Entry 8IA0 (electron microscopy, 2.70 A resolution); this record covers chains C1 and CS of the 64 polymer chains in the assembly.

[Chain C1]
Molecule: 3341-nt RNA strand
From: Chaetomium thermophilum
Sequence (3341 nucleotides; each row starts with the number of its first residue):
     1 GGUUGACCUC GGAUCAGGUA GGAGGACCCG CUGAACUUAA GCAUAUCAAU AAGCGGAGGA
    61 AAAGAAACCA ACAGGGAUUG CCCUAGUAAC GGCGAGUGAA GCGGCAACAG CUCAAAUUUG
   121 AAAGCUGGCU UCGGCCCGCG UUGUAAUUUG GAGAGGAUGC UUUGGGCGAG GCUCCUUCUG
   181 AGUUCCCUGG AACGGGACGC CACAGAGGGU GAGAGCCCCG UAUAGUUGGA AGCCAAGCCU
   241 GUGUAAAGCU CCUUCGACGA GUCGAGUAGU UUGGGAAUGC UGCUCAAAAU GGGAGGUAAA
   301 UUUCUUCUAA AGCUAAAUAC CGGCCAGAGA CCGAUAGCGC ACAAGUAGAG UGAUCGAAAG
   361 AUGAAAAGCA CUUUGAAAAG AGGGUUAAAU AGCACGUGAA AUUGUUGAAA GGGAAGCGCU
   421 UGUGACCAGA CUUGCGCCCG GCGGAUCAUC CGGUGUUCUC ACCGGUGCAC UCCGCCGGGC
   481 UCAGGCCAGC AUCGGUUCUG GCGGGGGGAU AAAGGCCCAG GGAAUGUGGC UCCUCCGGGA
   541 GUGUUAUAGC CCUGGGUGUA AUACCCUCGC CGGGACCGAG GACCGCGCUC UGCAAGGAUG
   601 CUGGCGUAAU GGUCACCAGC GACCCGUCUU GAAACACGGA CCAAGGAGUC AAGGUUUUGC
   661 GCGAGUGUUU GGGUGUAAAA CCCGCACGCG UAAUGAAAGU GAACGUAGGU GAGAGCUUCG
   721 GCGCAUCAUC GACCGAUCCU GAUGUAUUCG GAUGGAUUUG AGUAGGAGCG UUAAGCCUUG
   781 GACCCGAAAG AUGGUGAACU AUGCUUGGAU AGGGUGAAGC CAGAGGAAAC UCUGGUGGAG
   841 GCUCGCAGCG GUUCUGACGU GCAAAUCGAU CGUCAAAUCU GAGCAUGGGG GCGAAAGACU
   901 AAUCGAACCA UCUAGUAGCU GGUUACCGCC GAAGUUUCCC UCAGGAUAGC AGUGUCGACC
   961 UUCAGUUUUA UGAGGUAAAG CGAAUGAUUA GGGACUCGGG GGCGAUUUUU AGCCUUCAUC
  1021 CAUUCUCAAA CUUUAAAUAU GUAAGAAGCC CUUGUUACUU AACUGAACGU GGGCAUUCGA
  1081 AUGUAUCGAC ACUAGUGGGC CAUUUUUGGU AAGCAGAACU GGCGAUGCGG GAUGAACCGA
  1141 ACGCGGGGUU AAGGUGCCGG AGUGGACGCU CAUCAGACAC CACAAAAGGC GUUAGUACAU
  1201 CUUGACAGCA GGACGGUGGC CAUGGAAGUC GGAAUCCGCU AAGGACUGUG UAACAACUCA
  1261 CCUGCCGAAU GUACUAGCCC UGAAAAUGGA UGGCGCUCAA GCGUCCCACC CAUACCCCGC
  1321 CCUCAGGGUA GAAACGAUGC CCUGAGGAGU AGGCGGCCGU GGAGGUCAGU GACGAAGCCU
  1381 AGGGCGUGAG CCCGGGUCGA ACGGCCUCUA GUGCAGAUCU UGGUGGUAGU AGCAAAUACU
  1441 UCAAUGAGAA CUUGAAGGAC CGAAGUGGGG AAAGGUUCCA UGUGAACAGC GGUUGGACAU
  1501 GGGUUAGUCG AUCCUAAGCC AUAGGGAAGU UCCGUUUCAA AGGGGCACUC GUGCCCCGUG
  1561 UGGCGAAAGG GAAGCCGGUU AAUAUUCCGG CACCUGGAUG UGGGUUUUGC GCGGCAACGC
  1621 AACUGAACGC GGAGACGACG GCGGGGGCCC CGGGCAGAGU UCUCUUUUCU UCUUAACGGU
  1681 CUAUCACCCU GGAAACAGUU UGUCUGGAGA UAGGGUUUAA UGGCCGGAAG AGCCCGACAC
  1741 UUCUGUCGGG UCCGGUGCGC UCUCGACGUC CCUUGAAAAU CCGCGGGAGG GAAUAAUUCU
  1801 CACGCCAGGU CGUACUCAUA ACCGCAGCAG GUCCCCAAGG UGAACAGCCU CUGGUUGAUA
  1861 GAACAAUGUA GAUAAGGGAA GUCGGCAAAA UAGAUCCGUA ACUUCGGGAA AAGGAUUGGC
  1921 UCUAAGGGUU GGGCACGUUG GGCUUUGGGC GGACGCCCUG GGAGCAGAGG GCCUCUAGCC
  1981 GGGCAACCGG CCGGCGGCCC UCAGCACCCG GGGUUGAAGC CCUUAGCAGG CUUCGGCCGU
  2041 CCGGCGUGCG GUUAACAACC AACUUAGAAC UGGUACGGAC AGGGGGAAUC UGACUGUCUA
  2101 AUUAAAACAU AGCAUUGCGA UGGCCAGAAA GUGGUGUUGA CGCAAUGUGA UUUCUGCCCA
  2161 GUGCUCUGAA UGUCAAAGUG AAGAAAUUCA ACCAAGCGCG GGUAAACGGC GGGAGUAACU
  2221 AUGACUCUCU UAAGGUAGCC AAAUGCCUCG UCAUCUAAUU AGUGACGCGC AUGAAUGGAU
  2281 UAACGAGAUU CCCACUGUCC CUAUCUACUA UCUAGCGAAA CCACAGCCAA GGGAACGGGC
  2341 UUGGCAAAAU CAGCGGGGAA AGAAGACCCU GUUGAGCUUG ACUCUAGUUU GACAUUGUGA
  2401 AAAGACAUAG GAGGUGUAGA AUAGGUGGGA GCUUCGGCGC CAGUGAAAUA CCACUACUCC
  2461 UAUUGUUUUU UUACUUAUUC AAUGAAGCGG GGCUGGACUU GCGUCCAACU UCUGGAGUUA
  2521 AGGUCCUUCG CGGGCCGACC CGGGUUGAAG ACAUUGUCAG GUGGGGAGUU UGGCUGGGGC
  2581 GGCACAUCUG UUAAACCAUA ACGCAGGUGU CCUAAGGGGG GCUCAUGGAG AACAGAAAUC
  2641 UCCAGUAGAA CAAAAGGGUA AAAGUCCCCU UGAUUUUGAU UUUCAGUGUG AAUACAAACC
  2701 AUGAAAGUGU GGCCUAUCGA UCCUUUAGUC CCUCGAAAUU UGAGGCUAGA GGUGCCAGAA
  2761 AAGUUACCAC AGGGAUAACU GGCUUGUGGC GGCCAAGCGU UCAUAGCGAC GUCGCUUUUU
  2821 GAUCCUUCGA UGUCGGCUCU UCCUAUCAUA CCGAAGCAGA AUUCGGUAAG CGUUGGAUUG
  2881 UUCACCCACU AAUAGGGAAC GUGAGCUGGG UUUAGACCGU CGUGAGACAG GUUAGUUUUA
  2941 CCCUACUGAU GAACUCGUCG CAAUGGUAAU UCAGCUUAGU ACGAGAGGAA CCGCUGAUUC
  3001 AGAUAAUUGG UUUUUGCGGU UGUCCGACCG GGCAGUGCCG CGAAGCUACC AUCUGCUGGA
  3061 UAAUGGCUGA ACGCCUCUAA GUCAGAAUCC AUGCCAGAAC GCGACGAUAC UACCCGCACG
  3121 UUGUAGACGU AUAAGAAUAG GCUCCGGCCU CGUAUCCUAG CAGGCGAUUC CUCCGCCGGC
  3181 CUCGAAGUGG CCGUCGGUAA UUCGCGUAUU GCAAUUUAGA CACGCGCGGG AUCAAAUCCU
  3241 UUGCAGACGA CUUAGAUGUG CGAAAGGGUC CUGUAAGCAG UAGAGUAGCC UUGUUGUUAC
  3301 GAUCUGCUGA GGGUAAGCCC UCCUUCGCCU AGAUUUCCCA G
Disordered / not traced: 1-2, 693-706, 847-854, 865-867, 901-905, 987-1028, 1074-1076, 1887-1893, 1914-1917, 2028-2040, 2082-2083, 2095, 2101-2109, 2150-2152, 2207-2242, 2273-2276, 2281, 2359-2362, 2485-2545, 2571-2721, 2753-2756, 2801-2804, 2817-2832, 2900-2903, 2911-2914, 2937-2940, 3338-3341

[Chain CS]
Protein: AdoMet-dependent rRNA methyltransferase SPB1
From: Chaetomium thermophilum
Reference sequence: G0SGD8 (G0SGD8_CHATD); residue numbers follow UniProt; this construct covers 1-834
Sequence (834 residues; each row starts with the number of its first residue):
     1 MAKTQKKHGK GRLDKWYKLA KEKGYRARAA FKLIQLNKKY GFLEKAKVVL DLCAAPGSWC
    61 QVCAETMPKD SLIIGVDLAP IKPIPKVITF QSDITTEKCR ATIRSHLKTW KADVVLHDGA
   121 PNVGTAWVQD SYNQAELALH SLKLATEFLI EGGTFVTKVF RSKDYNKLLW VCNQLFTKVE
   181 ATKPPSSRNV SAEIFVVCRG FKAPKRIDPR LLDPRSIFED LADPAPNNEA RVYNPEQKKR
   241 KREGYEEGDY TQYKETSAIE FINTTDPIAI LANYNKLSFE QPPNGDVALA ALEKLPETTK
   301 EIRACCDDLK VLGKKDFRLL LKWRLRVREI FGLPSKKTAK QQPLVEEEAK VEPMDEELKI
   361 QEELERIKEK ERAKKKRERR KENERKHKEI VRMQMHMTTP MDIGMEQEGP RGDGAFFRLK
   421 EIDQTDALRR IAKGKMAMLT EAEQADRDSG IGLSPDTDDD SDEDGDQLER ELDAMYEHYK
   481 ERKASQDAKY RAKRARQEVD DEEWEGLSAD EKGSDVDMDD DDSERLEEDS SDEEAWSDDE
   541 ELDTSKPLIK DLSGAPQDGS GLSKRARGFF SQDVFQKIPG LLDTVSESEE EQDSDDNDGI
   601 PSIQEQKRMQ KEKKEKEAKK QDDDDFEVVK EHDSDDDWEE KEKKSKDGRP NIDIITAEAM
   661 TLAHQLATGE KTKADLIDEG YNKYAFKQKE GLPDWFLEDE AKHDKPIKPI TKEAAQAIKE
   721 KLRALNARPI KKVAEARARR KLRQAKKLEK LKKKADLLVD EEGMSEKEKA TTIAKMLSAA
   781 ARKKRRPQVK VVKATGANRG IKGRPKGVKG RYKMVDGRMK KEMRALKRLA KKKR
Disordered / not traced: 1-12, 336-354, 399-413, 441-462, 510-524, 532-545, 554-562, 582-637, 641-648, 753-787
Disulfides: Cys-172/Cys-198

[How chain C1 and chain CS interact]
Residue-residue contacts (134):
  C283(C1) with Ile-707(CS), phosphate contact
  U284(C1) with Ile-707(CS), phosphate contact
  C285(C1) with Lys-683(CS), salt bridge to the phosphate
  U627(C1) with Lys-821(CS), hydrogen bond to the base
  C628(C1) with Lys-821(CS), hydrogen bond to the sugar; Arg-828(CS), sugar contact
  U629(C1) with Arg-828(CS), sugar contact
  C635(C1) with Arg-824(CS), hydrogen bond to the base
  A636(C1) with Lys-820(CS), phosphate contact; Lys-821(CS), base contact; Arg-824(CS), sugar contact
  C637(C1) with Gly-817(CS), sugar contact; Arg-818(CS), phosphate contact; Lys-820(CS), salt bridge to the phosphate; Lys-821(CS), base contact
  G638(C1) with Gly-817(CS), phosphate contact; Arg-818(CS), phosphate contact
  C821(C1) with Lys-388(CS), phosphate contact
  A822(C1) with Lys-381(CS), phosphate contact
  G823(C1) with Arg-377(CS), phosphate contact; Arg-380(CS), salt bridge to the phosphate; Lys-381(CS), salt bridge to the phosphate
  A824(C1) with Arg-377(CS), phosphate contact
  G826(C1) with Lys-376(CS), salt bridge to the phosphate
  A857(C1) with Glu-749(CS), hydrogen bond to the sugar
  C858(C1) with Leu-742(CS), sugar contact
  G890(C1) with Lys-747(CS), phosphate contact
  G891(C1) with Gln-744(CS), hydrogen bond to the phosphate
  A894(C1) with Ala-727(CS), base contact; Arg-728(CS), salt bridge to the phosphate; Val-733(CS), phosphate contact; Ala-736(CS), sugar contact; Arg-739(CS), phosphate contact
  A895(C1) with Arg-739(CS), salt bridge to the phosphate
  C919(C1) with Leu-826(CS), sugar contact; Leu-829(CS), sugar contact
  U920(C1) with Arg-818(CS), hydrogen bond to the base; Lys-821(CS), phosphate contact; Glu-822(CS), sugar contact; Ala-825(CS), sugar contact
  G921(C1) with Arg-818(CS), hydrogen bond to the sugar; Lys-821(CS), salt bridge to the phosphate
  A943(C1) with Lys-833(CS), hydrogen bond to the base
  U1418(C1) with Asp-816(CS), base contact; Arg-818(CS), salt bridge to the phosphate
  U1537(C1) with Arg-482(CS), sugar contact
  C1538(C1) with Tyr-476(CS), base contact; Tyr-479(CS), stacking on the base; Arg-482(CS), salt bridge to the phosphate; Lys-483(CS), salt bridge to the phosphate
  A1694(C1) with Glu-389(CS), hydrogen bond to the base
  C1696(C1) with Glu-382(CS), phosphate contact; Arg-385(CS), base contact; Glu-389(CS), hydrogen bond to the base
  A1697(C1) with Arg-385(CS), salt bridge to the phosphate
  U1705(C1) with Arg-392(CS), base contact
  G1706(C1) with Arg-392(CS), hydrogen bond to the base
  G1877(C1) with Arg-240(CS), salt bridge to the phosphate
  G1878(C1) with Arg-240(CS), salt bridge to the phosphate; Arg-242(CS), salt bridge to the phosphate
  A2079(C1) with Arg-318(CS), sugar contact
  U2089(C1) with Ala-181(CS), sugar contact; Thr-182(CS), hydrogen bond to the sugar; Lys-183(CS), sugar contact
  C2090(C1) with Lys-39(CS), salt bridge to the phosphate; Thr-182(CS), sugar contact
  G2133(C1) with Glu-97(CS), hydrogen bond to the sugar
  G2134(C1) with Glu-97(CS), sugar contact; Lys-98(CS), salt bridge to the phosphate; Ala-101(CS), phosphate contact
  U2135(C1) with Lys-98(CS), salt bridge to the phosphate; Ala-101(CS), phosphate contact
  U2137(C1) with Ser-105(CS), hydrogen bond to the base
  G2278(C1) with Lys-178(CS), salt bridge to the phosphate
  A2279(C1) with Lys-178(CS), phosphate contact
  A2288(C1) with Asn-189(CS), sugar contact
  U2289(C1) with Asn-189(CS), hydrogen bond to the sugar
  U2290(C1) with Arg-161(CS), hydrogen bond to the sugar; Asn-189(CS), sugar contact; Val-190(CS), sugar contact; Ser-191(CS), sugar contact; Ala-192(CS), sugar contact
  C2291(C1) with Arg-161(CS), sugar contact; Ser-162(CS), sugar contact
  A2294(C1) with Arg-242(CS), salt bridge to the phosphate
  C2295(C1) with Arg-240(CS), salt bridge to the phosphate; Arg-242(CS), salt bridge to the phosphate
  A2320(C1) with Gly-796(CS), phosphate contact
  C2321(C1) with Thr-795(CS), phosphate contact; Gly-796(CS), hydrogen bond to the phosphate; Arg-799(CS), phosphate contact
  A2363(C1) with Lys-831(CS), phosphate contact
  G2876(C1) with Gly-124(CS), hydrogen bond to the base
  A2877(C1) with Gly-124(CS), sugar contact
  U2879(C1) with Val-123(CS), base contact; Trp-127(CS), base contact; Val-190(CS), phosphate contact; Ser-191(CS), sugar contact; Ala-192(CS), hydrogen bond to the sugar
  G2880(C1) with Lys-32(CS), phosphate contact; Ala-120(CS), base contact; Pro-121(CS), hydrogen bond to the base; Asn-122(CS), base contact; Val-123(CS), hydrogen bond to the base; Lys-158(CS), hydrogen bond to the sugar; Phe-160(CS), sugar contact; Arg-188(CS), salt bridge to the phosphate; Ser-191(CS), sugar contact; Glu-193(CS), sugar contact
  U2881(C1) with Ala-27(CS), phosphate contact; Arg-28(CS), salt bridge to the phosphate; Pro-56(CS), sugar contact; Arg-188(CS), salt bridge to the phosphate
  U2882(C1) with Tyr-17(CS), phosphate contact; Arg-28(CS), salt bridge to the phosphate
  C2883(C1) with Tyr-17(CS), hydrogen bond to the phosphate; Lys-21(CS), salt bridge to the phosphate
  C2886(C1) with Val-123(CS), sugar contact
  C2887(C1) with Thr-125(CS), hydrogen bond to the sugar
  A2929(C1) with Leu-748(CS), sugar contact; Leu-751(CS), base contact; Lys-752(CS), base contact
  A2934(C1) with Lys-813(CS), salt bridge to the phosphate; Met-823(CS), phosphate contact
  G2935(C1) with Gln-788(CS), base contact; Val-789(CS), base contact; Val-791(CS), phosphate contact; Lys-813(CS), salt bridge to the phosphate
  U2936(C1) with Val-791(CS), phosphate contact; Lys-793(CS), hydrogen bond to the base; Val-815(CS), base contact; Asp-816(CS), hydrogen bond to the base; Met-819(CS), base contact; Lys-820(CS), base contact
Also at the interface, not in a pair above, chain C1 (76 interface residues in all): C820, G825, C874, C892, G893, A2088, C2292, U2296, G2774, A2777
Also at the interface, not in a pair above, chain CS (103 interface residues in all): Arg-26, Ala-29, His-106, Asp-130, Lys-163, Tyr-165, Glu-180, Ile-194, Ala-373, Glu-384, Gln-486, Arg-723, Lys-732, Arg-740, Ala-745, Lys-746, Arg-834

[Overview]
76 residues of chain C1 and 103 residues of chain CS are in contact, with 26 hydrogen bonds, 29 salt bridges
and 1 aromatic stacking contact. Polar contacts include U627(C1)/Lys-821(CS), C635(C1)/Arg-824(CS) and
U920(C1)/Arg-818(CS).
Chain C1 is a 3341-nt RNA strand and chain CS is AdoMet-dependent rRNA methyltransferase SPB1, both from
Chaetomium thermophilum; the structure, Cryo-EM structure of a Chaetomium thermophilum pre-60S ribosomal
subunit - State Puf6, was determined by electron microscopy together with 8I9P, 8I9T, 8I9V, 8I9W, 8I9X, 8I9Y
and 8I9Z from the same study.
